Entry 9GD7 (electron microscopy, 4.25 A resolution (low resolution: residue-level contacts below are approximate; hydrogen-bond / salt-bridge calls are withheld)); this record covers chains L and T of the 10 polymer chains in the assembly.

[Chain L]
Name: X-ray repair cross-complementing protein 5
Organism: Homo sapiens
Notes: EC 3.6.4.-
UniProt: P13010 (XRCC5_HUMAN); residues 1-732 here = UniProt positions 1-732
Sequence (732 residues; each row starts with the number of its first residue):
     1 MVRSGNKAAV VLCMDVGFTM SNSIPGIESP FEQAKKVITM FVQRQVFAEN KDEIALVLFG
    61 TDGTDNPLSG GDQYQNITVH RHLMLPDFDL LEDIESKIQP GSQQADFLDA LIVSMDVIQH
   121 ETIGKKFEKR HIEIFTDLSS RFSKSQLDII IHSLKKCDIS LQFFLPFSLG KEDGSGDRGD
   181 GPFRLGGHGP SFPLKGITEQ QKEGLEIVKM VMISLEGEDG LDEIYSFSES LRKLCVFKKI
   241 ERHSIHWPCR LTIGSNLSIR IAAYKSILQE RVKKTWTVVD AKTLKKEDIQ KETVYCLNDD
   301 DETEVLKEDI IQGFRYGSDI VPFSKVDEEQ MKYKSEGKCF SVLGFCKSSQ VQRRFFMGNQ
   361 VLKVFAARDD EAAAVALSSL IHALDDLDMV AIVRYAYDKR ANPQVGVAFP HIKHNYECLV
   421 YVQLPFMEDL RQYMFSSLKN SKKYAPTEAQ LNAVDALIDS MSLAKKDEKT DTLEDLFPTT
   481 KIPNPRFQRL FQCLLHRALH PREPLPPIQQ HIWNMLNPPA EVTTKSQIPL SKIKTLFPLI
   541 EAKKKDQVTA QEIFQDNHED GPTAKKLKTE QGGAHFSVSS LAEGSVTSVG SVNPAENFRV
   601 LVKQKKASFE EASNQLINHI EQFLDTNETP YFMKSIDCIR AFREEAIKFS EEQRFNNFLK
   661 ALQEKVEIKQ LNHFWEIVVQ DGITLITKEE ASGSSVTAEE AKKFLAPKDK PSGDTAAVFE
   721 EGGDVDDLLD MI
Unresolved in the structure: 1-5, 171-180, 545-592, 705-732
Swiss-Prot annotation at these positions:
  - region: Leu138 to Leu165 (Leucine-zipper)
  - motif: Glu720 to Leu728 (EEXXXDL motif)
  - modified residue: Lys144 (N6-acetyllysine), Ser255 (Phosphoserine), Ser258 (Phosphoserine), Lys265 (N6-acetyllysine), Ser318 (Phosphoserine), Lys332 (N6-acetyllysine), Thr535 (Phosphothreonine), Ser577 (Phosphoserine), Ser579 (Phosphoserine), Ser580 (Phosphoserine), Lys660 (N6-acetyllysine), Lys665 (N6-acetyllysine), Thr715 (Phosphothreonine)
  - cross-link (Glycyl lysine isopeptide (Lys-Gly)): Lys195 (interchain with G-Cter in SUMO2), Lys532 (interchain with G-Cter in SUMO2), Lys534 (interchain with G-Cter in SUMO2), Lys566 (interchain with G-Cter in SUMO2), Lys568 (interchain with G-Cter in SUMO2), Lys669 (interchain with G-Cter in SUMO2), Lys688 (interchain with G-Cter in SUMO2)
  - mutagenesis: Glu720 to Glu721 (Abolishes interaction with PRKDC and its recruitment to sites of DNA damage), Asp726 to Asp727 (Abolishes interaction with PRKDC and its recruitment to sites of DNA damage)

[Chain T]
Name: X-ray repair cross-complementing protein 6
Organism: Homo sapiens
Notes: EC 3.6.4.-, 4.2.99.-
UniProt: P12956 (XRCC6_HUMAN); residue numbers follow UniProt; this construct covers 1-609
Sequence (609 residues; numbered 1 to 609; the number before each row is that of its first residue):
     1 MSGWESYYKT EGDEEAEEEQ EENLEASGDY KYSGRDSLIF LVDASKAMFE SQSEDELTPF
    61 DMSIQCIQSV YISKIISSDR DLLAVVFYGT EKDKNSVNFK NIYVLQELDN PGAKRILELD
   121 QFKGQQGQKR FQDMMGHGSD YSLSEVLWVC ANLFSDVQFK MSHKRIMLFT NEDNPHGNDS
   181 AKASRARTKA GDLRDTGIFL DLMHLKKPGG FDISLFYRDI ISIAEDEDLR VHFEESSKLE
   241 DLLRKVRAKE TRKRALSRLK LKLNKDIVIS VGIYNLVQKA LKPPPIKLYR ETNEPVKTKT
   301 RTFNTSTGGL LLPSDTKRSQ IYGSRQIILE KEETEELKRF DDPGLMLMGF KPLVLLKKHH
   361 YLRPSLFVYP EESLVIGSST LFSALLIKCL EKEVAALCRY TPRRNIPPYF VALVPQEEEL
   421 DDQKIQVTPP GFQLVFLPFA DDKRKMPFTE KIMATPEQVG KMKAIVEKLR FTYRSDSFEN
   481 PVLQQHFRNL EALALDLMEP EQAVDLTLPK VEAMNKRLGS LVDEFKELVY PPDYNPEGKV
   541 TKRKHDNEGS GSKRPKVEYS EEELKTHISK GTLGKFTVPM LKEACRAYGL KSGLKKQELL
   601 EALTKHFQD
Unresolved in the structure: 1-31, 223-228, 539-609
Swiss-Prot annotation at these positions:
  - region: Val578 to Glu583 (Interaction with BAX)
  - active site: Lys31 (Schiff-base intermediate with DNA)
  - modified residue: Ser2 (N-acetylserine), Ser6 (Phosphoserine), Ser27 (Phosphoserine), Lys31 (N6-acetyllysine), Ser51 (Phosphoserine), Ser306 (Phosphoserine), Lys317 (N6-acetyllysine), Lys331 (N6-acetyllysine), Lys338 (N6-acetyllysine), Thr455 (Phosphothreonine), Lys461 (N6-acetyllysine), Ser477 (Phosphoserine), Ser520 (Phosphoserine), Lys539 (N6-acetyllysine), Lys542 (N6-acetyllysine), Lys544 (N6-acetyllysine), Ser550 (Phosphoserine), Lys553 (N6-acetyllysine), Lys556 (N6-acetyllysine), Ser560 (Phosphoserine) and 1 more in UniProt
  - cross-link (Glycyl lysine isopeptide (Lys-Gly)): Lys287 (interchain with G-Cter in SUMO2), Lys317 (interchain with G-Cter in SUMO2), Lys556 (interchain with G-Cter in SUMO2)
  - mutagenesis: Lys31 (K31A: Diminishes the ability to form a Schiff base. Abolishes adduct formation; when associated with A-160 and A-164), Lys160 (K160A: Abolishes adduct formation; when associated with A-31 and A-160), Lys164 (K164A: Abolishes adduct formation; when associated with A-31 and A-164), Lys539 (K539Q: Complete loss of suppression of BAX-induced apoptosis; K539R: No effect on suppression of BAX-induced apoptosis), Lys542 (K542Q: Complete loss of suppression of BAX-induced apoptosis; K542R: No effect on suppression of BAX-induced apoptosis), Lys544 (K544R: No effect on suppression of BAX-induced apoptosis), Lys553 (K553Q: Partial loss of suppression of BAX-induced apoptosis; K553R: No effect on suppression of BAX-induced apoptosis), Lys556 (K556R: No effect on suppression of BAX-induced apoptosis), Lys570 (K570R: Loss of methylation; loss of anti-apoptotic activity; no effect on XRCC5 stabilization)

[How chain L and chain T interact]
Residue-residue contacts - 346 pairs, chain L then chain T:
  Phe47(L) with Tyr322(T)
  Glu49(L) with Tyr322(T)
  Phe88(L) with Tyr322(T); Arg325(T)
  Leu234(L) with Asp441(T)
  Glu241(L) with Lys445(T)
  Arg242(L) with Lys445(T)
  His243(L) with Lys445(T); Pro447(T)
  Arg250(L) with Pro536(T); Glu537(T)
  Gly254(L) with Val511(T); Asn515(T)
  Ser255(L) with Val511(T); Asn515(T)
  Asn256(L) with Asn515(T); Val522(T)
  Leu257(L) with Val522(T)
  Ser258(L) with Tyr530(T); Pro536(T)
  Ile259(L) with Tyr530(T)
  Arg260(L) with Tyr534(T); Asn535(T); Pro536(T); Glu537(T); Gly538(T)
  Tyr264(L) with Pro447(T)
  Lys265(L) with Arg444(T)
  Ser266(L) with Lys443(T); Arg444(T)
  Ile267(L) with Leu362(T); Pro438(T); Asp442(T); Lys443(T)
  Leu268(L) with Asp442(T); Arg444(T)
  Gln269(L) with Leu362(T)
  Glu270(L) with Asp441(T); Asp442(T); Arg444(T)
  Lys274(L) with Gln320(T); Ile321(T); Tyr322(T)
  Thr275(L) with Gln320(T)
  Trp276(L) with Arg318(T); Ser319(T); Gln320(T); Ile327(T); Leu329(T)
  Thr277(L) with Lys317(T); Arg318(T); Ser319(T)
  Val278(L) with Thr316(T); Lys317(T); Arg318(T); Ser319(T)
  Val279(L) with Asp315(T); Thr316(T); Lys317(T); Ser319(T)
  Asp280(L) with Leu311(T); Asp315(T); Lys317(T)
  Ala281(L) with Asp315(T); Lys317(T)
  Lys282(L) with Asp315(T)
  Leu284(L) with Lys317(T); Gln326(T); Ile328(T)
  Lys286(L) with Ser319(T); Ile321(T)
  Glu287(L) with Thr305(T)
  Asp288(L) with Phe303(T); Asn304(T); Thr305(T)
  Ile289(L) with Phe303(T); Thr305(T); Leu311(T); Asp315(T)
  Gln290(L) with Thr302(T); Phe303(T); Thr305(T); Leu311(T)
  Lys291(L) with Thr300(T); Arg301(T); Thr302(T)
  Glu292(L) with Thr300(T); Arg301(T); Phe303(T)
  Thr293(L) with Thr298(T); Lys299(T); Thr300(T)
  Val294(L) with Thr298(T); Lys299(T)
  Tyr295(L) with Lys287(T); Val296(T); Lys297(T); Thr298(T)
  Cys296(L) with Val296(T); Lys297(T)
  Leu297(L) with Tyr289(T); Glu294(T)
  Asn298(L) with Glu294(T); Pro295(T); Lys297(T)
  Asp299(L) with Glu294(T)
  Val305(L) with Tyr289(T); Val296(T)
  Glu308(L) with Arg290(T)
  Asp309(L) with Tyr289(T); Arg290(T)
  Ile310(L) with Lys287(T); Leu288(T); Arg290(T)
  Ile311(L) with Ile286(T); Lys287(T); Leu288(T); Tyr289(T); Arg290(T); Asn293(T)
  Gln312(L) with Pro285(T); Ile286(T); Lys287(T); Leu288(T)
  Gly313(L) with Pro284(T); Pro285(T); Ile286(T); Leu288(T)
  Phe314(L) with Lys282(T); Pro283(T); Pro284(T); Pro285(T); Ile286(T)
  Arg315(L) with Ile286(T)
  Tyr316(L) with Ile75(T); Leu490(T); Glu491(T)
  Gly317(L) with Ile75(T); Asp79(T); Pro111(T)
  Ser318(L) with Asp79(T); Asn110(T); Pro111(T); Gly112(T)
  Asp319(L) with Gly112(T); Ala113(T)
  Ile320(L) with Ile286(T)
  Val321(L) with Leu493(T)
  Phe323(L) with Leu493(T)
  Met331(L) with Asn489(T)
  Tyr333(L) with Val482(T)
  Val342(L) with Pro509(T)
  Leu343(L) with Thr507(T); Pro509(T)
  Gly344(L) with Phe471(T)
  Phe345(L) with Val466(T); Leu469(T); Arg470(T); Phe471(T)
  Cys346(L) with Phe471(T); Thr472(T); Tyr473(T)
  Gln350(L) with Phe471(T); Thr472(T); Tyr473(T)
  Arg353(L) with Leu356(T); Lys358(T); His360(T); Val435(T)
  Arg354(L) with Leu276(T); Ser365(T); Gln416(T); Thr428(T); Gln433(T)
  Phe355(L) with Leu276(T)
  Met357(L) with Val277(T); Lys279(T); Pro364(T)
  Asn359(L) with Leu362(T)
  Val361(L) with His359(T); Tyr361(T)
  Lys363(L) with Arg444(T); Met446(T)
  Phe365(L) with Thr449(T)
  Arg368(L) with Phe448(T); Glu450(T)
  Asp370(L) with Tyr534(T)
  Glu371(L) with Ile452(T)
  Ala372(L) with Val529(T); Tyr530(T); Pro531(T)
  Ala373(L) with Tyr530(T)
  Ala374(L) with Ile452(T)
  Val375(L) with Ile452(T); Ala454(T); Val529(T)
  Ala376(L) with Val529(T)
  Ser378(L) with Ile452(T); Met453(T); Ala454(T)
  Ser379(L) with Ala454(T); Thr455(T); Gln458(T); Val459(T); Met462(T)
  Leu380(L) with Met462(T)
  His382(L) with Met453(T); Ala454(T)
  Ala383(L) with Val459(T); Met462(T); Lys463(T)
  Asp386(L) with Val459(T); Lys463(T)
  Met389(L) with Val466(T)
  Arg394(L) with Thr507(T)
  Asn402(L) with Asn480(T); Val482(T)
  Val405(L) with Thr507(T)
  Phe409(L) with Lys358(T); His359(T)
  Lys413(L) with Lys357(T); Lys451(T)
  His414(L) with Lys451(T)
  Asn415(L) with Glu450(T); Lys451(T)
  Tyr416(L) with Thr449(T); Glu450(T); Lys451(T)
  Glu417(L) with Ile452(T)
  Gln423(L) with Lys279(T)
  Phe426(L) with Phe478(T); Glu479(T); Asn480(T)
  Met427(L) with Ser475(T); Asp476(T); Ser477(T); Phe478(T); Glu479(T)
  Glu428(L) with Ala280(T); Glu479(T); Asn480(T); Gln484(T)
  Asp429(L) with Val277(T); Gln278(T); Lys279(T); Ala280(T)
  Leu430(L) with Leu276(T); Ser475(T)
  Arg431(L) with Asn275(T); Leu276(T); Val277(T)
  Tyr433(L) with Gln426(T)
  Met434(L) with Gln426(T)
  Phe435(L) with Tyr369(T); Glu418(T); Gln426(T); Pro429(T); Pro430(T)
  Ser436(L) with Tyr369(T); Glu418(T); Pro430(T)
  Ser437(L) with Glu418(T)
  Leu438(L) with Ser379(T); Phe382(T); Ser383(T); Leu386(T)
  Lys439(L) with Glu418(T)
  Tyr444(L) with Glu372(T); Gly377(T); Ser379(T); Thr380(T); Ser383(T)
  Ala445(L) with Thr380(T)
  Pro446(L) with Thr380(T); Ser383(T); Ala384(T)
  Leu451(L) with Ala384(T); Lys388(T)
  Asn452(L) with Lys388(T)
  Val454(L) with Lys388(T)
  Asp455(L) with Lys388(T); Lys392(T)
  Ile458(L) with Phe350(T); Lys388(T); Lys392(T)
  Asp459(L) with Lys392(T)
  Met461(L) with Leu347(T); Met348(T); Gly349(T); Phe350(T)
  Ser462(L) with Phe350(T)
  Leu463(L) with Met348(T); Gly349(T); Phe350(T); Lys351(T)
  Ala464(L) with Lys351(T); Pro352(T)
  Leu473(L) with Pro352(T)
  Glu474(L) with Lys351(T); Leu355(T)
  Asp475(L) with Lys351(T)
  Leu476(L) with Lys351(T)
  Thr479(L) with Leu437(T)
  Thr480(L) with Pro438(T); Phe439(T); Ala440(T); Lys443(T)
  Lys481(L) with Ala440(T)
  Ile482(L) with Phe439(T); Ala440(T)
  Pro483(L) with Phe439(T); Ala440(T)
  Asn484(L) with Phe439(T); Asp441(T)
  Pro485(L) with Phe439(T)
  Arg486(L) with Phe340(T); Pro407(T)
  Phe487(L) with Asp441(T)
  Arg489(L) with Leu337(T); Phe340(T)
  Leu490(L) with Leu337(T)
  Cys493(L) with Leu337(T)
  Leu494(L) with Tyr322(T); Ile327(T)
  Ala498(L) with Arg325(T)
  Ile508(L) with Phe340(T)
  Trp513(L) with Asp341(T)
  Leu516(L) with Arg399(T); Phe410(T)
  Asn517(L) with Arg399(T)
  Pro518(L) with Met348(T); Arg399(T)
  Leu530(L) with Asn264(T)
  Lys534(L) with Ile267(T)
  Phe537(L) with Thr380(T); Leu381(T)
  Leu539(L) with Val268(T); Val375(T); Ile376(T)
  Ile540(L) with Leu374(T); Val375(T); Ile376(T)
  Glu541(L) with Val268(T); Leu374(T); Val375(T)
  Ala542(L) with Leu374(T)
Interface residues without a listed pair, chain L (178 interface residues in all): Val272, Pro322, Glu328, Lys332, Ser341, Phe356, Gly358, Ile392, Pro403, His411, Ile412, Val420, Pro425, Ser441, Lys443, Phe477, Leu499, Ile533, Lys543
Interface residues without a listed pair, chain T (170 interface residues in all): Ile76, Asp109, Lys114, Arg247, Leu263, Asp266, Tyr274, Thr292, Gly323, Arg363, Phe367, Pro370, Leu385, Ile387, Val394, Ile465, Gln485, His486, Gly519, Lys526

[In short]
Chain L and chain T form an interface of 178 and 170 residues respectively. UniProt lists 4 mutagenesis sites
on chain L; active-site residue Lys31(T) and 9 mutagenesis sites on chain T.
Here chain L is X-ray repair cross-complementing protein 5 and chain T is X-ray repair cross-complementing
protein 6, both from Homo sapiens. Entry 9GD7 (DNA-PK Ku80 mediated dimer bound to DNA polymerase Lambda and
DNA ligase 4/XRCC4) was determined by electron microscopy.
